Entry 6UKJ (electron microscopy, 3.30 A resolution); this record covers chains A and L of the 3 polymer chains in the assembly.

Chain A:
Protein: Chloroquine resistance transporter
From: Plasmodium falciparum (isolate 7G8)
UniProt: W7FI62 (W7FI62_PLAF8); residues 2-424 here = UniProt positions 2-424
Chain sequence (464 residues; row label = number of the first residue in the row; numbers below 1 keep their minus sign (Met-2 is residue -2)):
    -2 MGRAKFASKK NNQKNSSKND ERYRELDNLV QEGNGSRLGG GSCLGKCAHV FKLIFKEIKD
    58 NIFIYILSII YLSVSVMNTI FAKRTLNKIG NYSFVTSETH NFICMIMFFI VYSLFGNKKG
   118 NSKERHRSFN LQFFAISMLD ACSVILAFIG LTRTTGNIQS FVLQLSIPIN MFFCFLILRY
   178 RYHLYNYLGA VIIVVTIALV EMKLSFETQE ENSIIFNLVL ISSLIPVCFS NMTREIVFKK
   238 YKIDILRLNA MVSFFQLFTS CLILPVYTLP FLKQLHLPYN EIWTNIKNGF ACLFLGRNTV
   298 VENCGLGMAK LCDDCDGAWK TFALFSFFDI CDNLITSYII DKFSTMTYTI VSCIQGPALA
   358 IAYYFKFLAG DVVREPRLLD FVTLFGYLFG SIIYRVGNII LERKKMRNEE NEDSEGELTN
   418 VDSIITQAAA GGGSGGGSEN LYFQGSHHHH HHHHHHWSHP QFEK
Disordered / not traced: -2 to 46, 114-122, 406-461
Construct notes: initiating methionine (-2); expression tag (-1 to 1, 425-461)
Cystine bridges: Cys289-Cys312, Cys301-Cys309
UniProt features mapped onto this chain:
  - site: Glu207 (pH sensor, predicted to act as a hydrogen acceptor for interactions that may accelerate progression through the transport cycle. Not involved in the proton transfer pathway)
  - mutagenesis: Phe145 (F145I: No effect on chloroquine and piperaquine binding at pH 7.5. Decreases piperaquine binding affinity and increases piperaquine transport rates at pH 5.5 ...), Cys289 (C289A: No effect on chloroquine binding affinity and transport), Cys301 (C301A: No effect on chloroquine binding affinity and transport), Cys350 (C350R: No effect on chloroquine and piperaquine binding affinity at pH 7.5. Decreases piperaquine binding affinity and increases piperaquine transport rates at pH 5.5 ...)
From the paper describing this entry:
  - mutagenesis - C289A, C301A: unchanged binding to [3H]-CQ
  - mutagenesis - F145I (188-fold): increased growth
  - mutagenesis - C350R: increased growth in response to PPQ
  - mutagenesis - F145I, C350R: decreased growth in response to CQ
  - mutagenesis - F145I (2-fold), C350R (2-fold): decreased binding to PPQ
  - mutagenesis - C350R: increased binding to CQ

Chain L:
Protein: Fab Light Chain
From: Homo sapiens
Notes: antibody fragment or engineered binder
Chain sequence (215 residues; numbered 1 to 215; the number before each row is that of its first residue):
     1 SDIQMTQSPS SLSASVGDRV TITCRASQSV SSAVAWYQQK PGKAPKLLIY SASSLYSGVP
    61 SRFSGSRSGT DFTLTISSLQ PEDFATYYCQ QSSTWPITFG QGTKVEIKRT VAAPSVFIFP
   121 PSDSQLKSGT ASVVCLLNNF YPREAKVQWK VDNALQSGNS QESVTEQDSK DSTYSLSSTL
   181 TLSKADYEKH KVYACEVTHQ GLSSPVTKSF NRGEC
Disordered / not traced: 1, 107-215
Cystine bridges: Cys24-Cys89

How chain A and chain L interact:
Residue-residue contacts (22; chain A residue first):
  Phe203(A) - Trp95(L)
  Glu204(A) - Ser93(L)
  Glu204(A) - Thr94(L)
  Glu204(A) - Trp95(L)  hydrogen bond (backbone-backbone)
  Thr205(A) - Ser93(L)
  Thr205(A) - Trp95(L)  hydrogen bond (backbone-side chain)
  Gln206(A) - Gln91(L)
  Gln206(A) - Ser92(L)
  Gln206(A) - Ser93(L)  hydrogen bond (backbone-backbone)
  Gln206(A) - Thr94(L)  hydrogen bond (side chain-backbone)
  Gln206(A) - Trp95(L)
  Gln206(A) - Ile97(L)
  Cys301(A) - Ser57(L)
  Leu303(A) - Tyr50(L)  hydrophobic
  Leu303(A) - Tyr56(L)
  Met305(A) - Ser57(L)  hydrogen bond
  Asp368(A) - Ser32(L)  hydrogen bond (backbone-side chain)
  Asp368(A) - Arg67(L)
  Val369(A) - Ser31(L)
  Val369(A) - Ser32(L)
  Val370(A) - Arg67(L)
  Glu372(A) - Ser29(L)
Other interface residues (no listed pair), chain A (14 interface residues in all): Asn300, Gly302, Arg371
Other interface residues (no listed pair), chain L (15 interface residues in all): Leu47, Thr70

In short:
The interface between chain A and chain L involves 14 residues on one side and 15 on the other; the contacts
include 6 hydrogen bonds. Among the polar pairs are Thr205(A)-Trp95(L), Gln206(A)-Thr94(L) and
Met305(A)-Ser57(L). The paper reports that F145I and C350R of chain A reduce growth in response to CQ; F145I
and C350R of chain A reduce binding to PPQ.
Chain A is Chloroquine resistance transporter (Plasmodium falciparum (isolate 7G8)) and chain L is Fab Light
Chain (Homo sapiens); the structure, Single-Particle Cryo-EM Structure of Plasmodium falciparum Chloroquine
Resistance Transporter (PfCRT) 7G8 Isoform, was determined by electron microscopy.
